PDB entry 3KH2 | X-ray diffraction, 2.71 A resolution | chains B and F of the 4 polymer chains in the assembly

[Chain B]
Molecule: Death on curing protein
From: Bacteriophage P1
UniProt: Q06259 (DOC_BPP1); residue numbers follow UniProt; this construct covers 2-126
Sequence (134 residues; row label = number of the first residue in the row):
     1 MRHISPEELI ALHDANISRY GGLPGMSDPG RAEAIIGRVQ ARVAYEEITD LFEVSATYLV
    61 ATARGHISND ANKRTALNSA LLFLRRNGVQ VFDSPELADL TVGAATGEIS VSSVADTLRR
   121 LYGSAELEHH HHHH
Not modelled in the structure: 125-134
Differences from the reference sequence: initiating methionine (1); engineered mutation Ser-68 (Phe in Q06259); expression tag (127-134)
Modified residues: Mse-1 (selenomethionine; parent Met); Mse-26 (selenomethionine; parent Met)
Residues lining bound ligands: 2-hydroxyethyl disulfide (HED): Arg-38, Arg-42, Thr-57, Val-111
Swiss-Prot annotation at these positions:
  - mutagenesis: Leu-12 (L12P: Loss of toxin and transcriptional regulatory activity), Arg-64 (R64G: No binding to EF-Tu-GDP), His-66 (H66R/Y: Loss of toxin but not transcriptional regulatory activity), Asp-70 (D70N: Loss of toxin but not transcriptional regulatory activity), Ala-76 (A76E: Loss of toxin but not transcriptional regulatory activity), Asn-78 (N78W: No change in binding to EF-Tu, 100-fold decrease of affinity of doc-EF-Tu-GTP complex for AMP-PNP (probably also ATP)), Leu-82 (L82P: Loss of toxin and transcriptional regulatory activity), Leu-84 (L84P: Loss of toxin and transcriptional regulatory activity), Leu-118 (L118P: Loss of toxin and transcriptional regulatory activity)

[Chain F]
Molecule: Prevent host death protein
From: Bacteriophage P1
UniProt: Q06253 (PHD_BPP1); residues 1-73 here = UniProt positions 1-73
Sequence (73 residues; row label = number of the first residue in the row):
     1 MQSINFRTAR GNLSEVMNNV EAGEEVEITR RGREPAVIAS KATFEAYKKA ALDAEFASLF
    61 DTLDSTNKEL VNR
Not modelled in the structure: 1
Differences from the reference sequence: engineered mutation Mse-17 (Leu in Q06253), Ala-39 (Val in Q06253)
Modified residues: Mse-1 (selenomethionine); Mse-17 (selenomethionine; parent Met)
Swiss-Prot annotation at these positions:
  - region: Ala-50 to Arg-73 (Sufficient for antitoxin activity, its presence prevents formation of a doc-EF-Tu complex)
  - mutagenesis: Phe-44 (F44A: Significantly decreases repressor activity, binds DNA less well, inhibits doc normally), Tyr-47 (Y47A: Decreases repressor activity, binds DNA less well, inhibits doc normally), Lys-48 (K48M: Decreases repressor activity, binds DNA less well, inhibits doc normally)

[Chain B / chain F interface]
Residue-residue contacts - 51 pairs, chain B then chain F:
  Glu-8(B) with Leu-52(F); Phe-56(F)
  Ala-11(B) with Phe-56(F)
  Leu-12(B) with Phe-56(F); Phe-60(F), hydrophobic
  Ala-15(B) with Phe-56(F), hydrophobic; Phe-60(F)
  Asn-16(B) with Phe-60(F); Asn-67(F), hydrogen bond
  Arg-19(B) with Ala-57(F); Phe-60(F); Asp-61(F), salt bridge; Asp-64(F), salt bridge
  Tyr-20(B) with Phe-60(F), hydrogen bond (side chain-backbone); Asp-64(F), hydrogen bond; Asn-67(F); Val-71(F)
  Lys-73(B) with Arg-73(F), hydrogen bond (side chain-backbone)
  Arg-74(B) with Asn-67(F); Leu-70(F); Val-71(F)
  Leu-77(B) with Thr-66(F); Leu-70(F), hydrophobic
  Asn-78(B) with Leu-59(F); Phe-60(F); Leu-63(F); Asn-67(F), hydrogen bond
  Leu-81(B) with Leu-63(F), hydrophobic
  Leu-82(B) with Glu-55(F); Phe-56(F), hydrophobic; Leu-59(F), hydrophobic
  Arg-85(B) with Glu-55(F), hydrogen bond (side chain-backbone); Ser-58(F); Leu-59(F)
  Arg-86(B) with Leu-52(F); Glu-55(F), salt bridge
  Val-91(B) with Thr-62(F)
  Phe-92(B) with Thr-62(F)
  Asp-93(B) with Thr-62(F); Leu-63(F); Asp-64(F); Ser-65(F); Thr-66(F), hydrogen bond
  Ser-94(B) with Thr-66(F)
  Leu-97(B) with Thr-66(F)
  Ala-98(B) with Thr-66(F); Glu-69(F); Leu-70(F); Arg-73(F)
  Asp-99(B) with Arg-73(F), salt bridge
  Val-102(B) with Arg-73(F)
Interface residues without a listed pair, chain B (24 interface residues in all): Thr-101
Interface residues without a listed pair, chain F (19 interface residues in all): Lys-68

[In short]
24 residues of chain B face 19 of chain F across their interface; the contacts include 7 hydrogen bonds and 4
salt bridges. Among the polar pairs are Arg-19(B)/Asp-61(F), Arg-19(B)/Asp-64(F) and Arg-86(B)/Glu-55(F).
Ligands of chain B: 2-hydroxyethyl disulfide.
Chain B is Death on curing protein and chain F is Prevent host death protein, both from Bacteriophage P1; the
structure, Crystal structure of the P1 bacteriophage Doc toxin (F68S) in complex with the Phd antitoxin
(L17M/V39A). ..., was determined by X-ray diffraction, deposited together with 2INW, 2ICT and 2H28.
